Entry 6EN2 (X-ray diffraction, 2.67 A resolution); this record covers chains C and B of the 4 polymer chains in the assembly.

== Chain C ==
Molecule: 45-nt DNA strand
Sequence (45 nucleotides; numbered -19 to 25; the number before each row is that of its first residue; numbers below 1 keep their minus sign (DT-19 is residue -19)):
   -19 TGCGATAACCTAAAATTTTCCCTTTAAAATTATATGGGATTTTAG
Not modelled in the structure: -19 to -17, 2-3, 22-25

== Chain B ==
Protein: Int protein
Organism: Enterococcus faecalis
Reference sequence: Q7BP35 (Q7BP35_ENTFL); residues 82-397 here = UniProt positions 82-397
Sequence (317 residues; row label = number of the first residue in the row):
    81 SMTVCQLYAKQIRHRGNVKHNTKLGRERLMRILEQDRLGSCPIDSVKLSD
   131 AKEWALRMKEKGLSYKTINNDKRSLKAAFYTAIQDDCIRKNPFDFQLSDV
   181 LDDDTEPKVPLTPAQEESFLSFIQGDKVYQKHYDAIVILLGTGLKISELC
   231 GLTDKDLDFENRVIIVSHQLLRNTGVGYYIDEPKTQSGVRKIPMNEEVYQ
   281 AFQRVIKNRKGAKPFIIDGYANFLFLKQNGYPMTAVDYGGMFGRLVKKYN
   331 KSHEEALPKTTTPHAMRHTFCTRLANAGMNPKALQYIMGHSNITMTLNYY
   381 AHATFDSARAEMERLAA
Not modelled in the structure: 266, 396-397
Construct notes: expression tag (81); engineered mutation Lys225 (Arg in Q7BP35)
Reported in the primary citation:
  - binding site for the 45-nt DNA strand (chain C): Asn150, Arg153, Lys188
  - mutagenesis - R153A, R153A/Y160A: decreased catalytic activity on strand exchange
  - mutagenesis - R153A, R153A/Y160A: decreased catalytic activity on excision
  - mutagenesis - R153A/Y160A: unchanged catalytic activity
  - catalytic residues: Tyr379, Tyr380
  - mutagenesis - Y379F, Y380F: unchanged catalytic activity on cleave DNA
  - mutagenesis - Y379F/Y380F: abolished catalytic activity on cleave DNA
  - mutagenesis - Y380F: abolished catalytic activity on strand exchange
  - mutagenesis - Y379F: unchanged catalytic activity on strand exchange
  - mutagenesis - Y379F/Y380F: abolished catalytic activity on suicide CI5 DNA

== Interface between chain C and chain B ==
Contacting residue pairs - 36 pairs, chain C then chain B:
  DT4(C) - Arg153(B)  hydrogen bond to the base
  DT5(C) - Arg153(B)  phosphate contact
  DT5(C) - Lys156(B)  salt bridge to the phosphate
  DT5(C) - Ala157(B)  sugar contact
  DT5(C) - Tyr160(B)  stacking on the base
  DA6(C) - Arg95(B)  salt bridge to the phosphate
  DA6(C) - Asn150(B)  hydrogen bond to the base
  DA6(C) - Arg153(B)  salt bridge to the phosphate
  DA6(C) - Ser154(B)  sugar contact
  DA6(C) - Ala157(B)  sugar contact
  DA7(C) - Arg95(B)  salt bridge to the phosphate
  DA7(C) - Val98(B)  phosphate contact
  DA7(C) - Thr102(B)  sugar contact
  DA7(C) - Arg106(B)  salt bridge to the phosphate
  DA7(C) - Asn150(B)  base contact
  DA8(C) - Val98(B)  phosphate contact
  DA8(C) - Lys99(B)  salt bridge to the phosphate
  DA8(C) - Thr102(B)  hydrogen bond to the phosphate
  DA9(C) - Asn101(B)  hydrogen bond to the phosphate
  DA9(C) - Lys225(B)  phosphate contact
  DA9(C) - Gln249(B)  hydrogen bond to the phosphate
  DA9(C) - Leu251(B)  phosphate contact
  DA9(C) - Asp261(B)  phosphate contact
  DT10(C) - Asn101(B)  base contact
  DT10(C) - Lys225(B)  phosphate contact
  DT10(C) - Ile226(B)  hydrogen bond to the phosphate
  DT10(C) - Ser227(B)  hydrogen bond to the phosphate
  DT10(C) - Leu251(B)  phosphate contact
  DT10(C) - Ala315(B)  phosphate contact
  DT11(C) - Ala315(B)  base contact
  DT11(C) - Val316(B)  base contact
  DT11(C) - Thr342(B)  hydrogen bond to the phosphate
  DT11(C) - Pro343(B)  phosphate contact
  DT11(C) - His344(B)  hydrogen bond to the phosphate
  DA12(C) - Val316(B)  base contact
  DA12(C) - Thr342(B)  phosphate contact
Also at the interface, not in a pair above, chain B (25 interface residues in all): Glu262, Gly319

== In short ==
9 residues of chain C and 25 residues of chain B are in contact; the contacts include 9 hydrogen bonds, 6 salt
bridges and 1 aromatic stacking contact. Polar pairs include DT4(C)-Arg153(B), DA6(C)-Asn150(B) and
DA8(C)-Thr102(B). From the paper: catalytic residues Tyr379(B) and Tyr380(B); R153A and R153A/Y160A of chain B
reduce catalytic activity on strand exchange; 5 substitutions were tested in all.
Here chain C is a 45-nt DNA strand and chain B is Int protein (Enterococcus faecalis). Entry 6EN2 (Structure
of the Tn1549 transposon Integrase (aa 82-397, R225K) in complex with a circular intermediate DNA ...) was
determined by X-ray diffraction (same publication as 6EMY, 6EMZ, 6EN0 and 6EN1).
